Entry 7TRB (X-ray diffraction, 2.15 A resolution); this record covers chains A and C.

[Chain A]
Molecule: Bile acid receptor
Source organism: Homo sapiens
UniProt: Q96RI1 (NR1H4_HUMAN); residues 248-476 here correspond to UniProt positions 258-486 (UniProt number = residue number + 10)
Chain sequence (251 residues; numbered 226 to 476; the number before each row is that of its first residue):
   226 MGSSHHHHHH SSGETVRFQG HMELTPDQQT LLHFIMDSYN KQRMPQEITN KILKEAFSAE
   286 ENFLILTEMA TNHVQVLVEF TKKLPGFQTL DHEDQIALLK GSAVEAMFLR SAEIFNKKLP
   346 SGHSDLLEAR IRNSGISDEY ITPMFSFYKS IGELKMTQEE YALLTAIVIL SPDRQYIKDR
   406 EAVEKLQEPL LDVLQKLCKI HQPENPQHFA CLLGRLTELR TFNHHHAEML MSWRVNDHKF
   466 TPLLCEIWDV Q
Not modelled in the structure: 226-246, 278-281, 476
Sequence notes: expression tag (226-247); conflict Ala281 (Glu291 in Q96RI1), Ala354 (Glu364 in Q96RI1)
Ligand contacts: IUS ((1s,3s)-N-({4-[5-(2-fluoropropan-2-yl)-1,2,4-oxadiazol-3-yl]bicyclo[2.2.2]octan-1-yl}methyl)-3-hydroxy-N-[4'-(2-hydroxypropan-2-yl)[1,1'-biphenyl]-3-yl]-3-(trifluoromethyl)cyclobutane-1-carboxamide): Thr274, Ile277, Phe282, Asn287, Ile290, Leu291, Thr292, Met294, Ala295, His298, Met332, Phe333, Ser336, Ile339, Phe340, Leu344, Leu352, Arg355, Ile356, Ser359, Ile361, Tyr365, Met369, Phe370, Tyr373, His451, Met454, Leu455, Trp458, Phe465, Leu469, Trp473
Swiss-Prot annotation at these positions:
  - binding site (chenodeoxycholate): Arg335, Tyr365, Tyr373, His451
  - modified residue: Thr446 (Phosphothreonine)
  - cross-link: Lys279 (Glycyl lysine isopeptide (Lys-Gly) (interchain with G-Cter in SUMO1))

[Chain C]
Molecule: co-activator
Chain sequence (14 residues; numbered 744 to 757; the number before each row is that of its first residue):
   744 KDHQLLRYLL DKDE
Not modelled in the structure: 744-745, 757

[Interface between chain A and chain C]
Residue-residue contacts (23):
  Val303(A) with Leu752(C), hydrophobic; Leu753(C), hydrophobic
  Lys307(A) with Leu752(C), hydrogen bond (side chain-backbone); Leu753(C); Lys755(C), hydrogen bond (side chain-backbone)
  Phe312(A) with Leu753(C), hydrophobic
  His317(A) with Arg750(C), hydrogen bond (backbone-side chain); Asp754(C)
  Gln320(A) with Arg750(C), hydrogen bond; Leu753(C)
  Ile321(A) with Leu749(C), hydrophobic; Arg750(C); Leu753(C), hydrophobic
  Leu324(A) with Leu753(C), hydrophobic
  Lys325(A) with Leu749(C)
  Pro467(A) with Leu748(C)
  Leu468(A) with Leu748(C); Leu752(C), hydrophobic
  Glu471(A) with His746(C); Gln747(C), hydrogen bond (side chain-backbone); Leu748(C), hydrogen bond (side chain-backbone); Leu749(C), hydrogen bond (side chain-backbone)
  Ile472(A) with Leu749(C), hydrophobic

[Summary]
12 residues of chain A face 9 of chain C across their interface, with 7 hydrogen bonds. Polar contacts include
Lys307(A)-Leu752(C), Lys307(A)-Lys755(C) and His317(A)-Arg750(C). Bound to chain A: compound IUS. UniProt
lists 4 chenodeoxycholate-binding residues on chain A.
Here chain A is Bile acid receptor (Homo sapiens) and chain C is co-activator. Entry 7TRB (Crystal structure
of farnesoid X-activated receptor complexed with compound-32 aka (1S,3S)-N-({4-[5-(2-fluoropr
opan-2-yl)-1,2,4-oxadiazol-3-yl]bicyclo[2.2.2]octan-1-yl}m
ethyl)-3-hydroxy-N-[4'-(2-hydroxypropan-2-yl)-[1,1'-biphen
yl]-3-yl]-3-(trifluoromethyl)cyclobutane-1-carboxamide) was determined by X-ray diffraction.
